Entry 5C8Y (X-ray diffraction, 2.59 A resolution); this record covers chains B and C of the 6 polymer chains in the assembly.

# Chain B
Protein: Tubulin beta
Organism: Sus barbatus
Amino-acid sequence (445 residues; each row starts with the number of its first residue):
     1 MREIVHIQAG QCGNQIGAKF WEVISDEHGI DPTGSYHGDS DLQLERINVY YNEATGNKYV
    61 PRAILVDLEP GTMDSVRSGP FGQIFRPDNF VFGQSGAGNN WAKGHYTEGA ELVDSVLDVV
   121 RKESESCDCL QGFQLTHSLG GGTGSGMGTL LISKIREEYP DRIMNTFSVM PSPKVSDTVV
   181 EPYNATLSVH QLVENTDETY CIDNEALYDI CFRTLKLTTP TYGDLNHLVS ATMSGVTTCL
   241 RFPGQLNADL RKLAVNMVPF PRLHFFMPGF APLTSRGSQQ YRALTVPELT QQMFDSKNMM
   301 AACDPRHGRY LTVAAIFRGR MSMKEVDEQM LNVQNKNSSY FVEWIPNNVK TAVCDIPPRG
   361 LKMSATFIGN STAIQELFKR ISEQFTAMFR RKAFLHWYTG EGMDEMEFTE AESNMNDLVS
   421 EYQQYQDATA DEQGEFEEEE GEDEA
Not modelled in the structure: 1, 429-445
Bound ions: Mg2+: Gln-11 (together with GDP)
Residues lining bound ligands:
  - GDP (guanosine-5'-diphosphate): Gly-10, Gln-11, Cys-12, Gln-15, Ile-16, Ala-97, Asn-99, Ser-138, Gly-140, Gly-141, Gly-142, Thr-143, Gly-144, Val-169, Pro-171, Val-175, Asp-177, Glu-181, Asn-204, Leu-207, Tyr-222, Leu-225, Asn-226
  - Plinabulin (PN6; (3Z,6Z)-3-benzylidene-6-[(5-tert-butyl-1H-imidazol-4-yl)methylidene]piperazine-2,5-dione): Tyr-50, Gln-134, Asn-165, Phe-167, Glu-198, Tyr-200, Val-236, Thr-237, Cys-239, Leu-240, Leu-250, Leu-253, Ala-254, Met-257, Ala-314, Ala-315, Ile-316, Lys-350, Thr-351, Ala-352, Ile-368

# Chain C
Protein: Tubulin alpha
Organism: Sus barbatus
Amino-acid sequence (450 residues; row label = number of the first residue in the row):
     1 MRECISIHVG QAGVQIGNAC WELYCLEHGI QPDGQMPSDK TIGGGDDSFN TFFSETGAGK
    61 HVPRAVFVDL EPTVIDEVRT GTYRQLFHPE QLITGKEDAA NNYARGHYTI GKEIIDLVLD
   121 RIRKLADQCT GLQGFLVFHS FGGGTGSGFT SLLMERLSVD YGKKSKLEFS IYPAPQVSTA
   181 VVEPYNSILT THTTLEHSDC AFMVDNEAIY DICRRNLDIE RPTYTNLNRL ISQIVSSITA
   241 SLRFDGALNV DLTEFQTNLV PYPRIHFPLA TYAPVISAEK AYHEQLSVAE ITNACFEPAN
   301 QMVKCDPRHG KYMACCLLYR GDVVPKDVNA AIATIKTKRS IQFVDWCPTG FKVGINYQPP
   361 TVVPGGDLAK VQRAVCMLSN TTAIAEAWAR LDHKFDLMYA KRAFVHWYVG EGMEEGEFSE
   421 AREDMAALEK DYEEVGVDSV EGEGEEEGEE
Not modelled in the structure: 441-450
Bound ions: Ca2+: Asp-39, Thr-41, Gly-44, Glu-55
Residues lining bound ligands: GTP (guanosine-5'-triphosphate): Gly-10, Gln-11, Ala-12, Gln-15, Ile-16, Asp-69, Asp-98, Ala-99, Ala-100, Asn-101, Ser-140, Gly-142, Gly-143, Gly-144, Thr-145, Gly-146, Ile-171, Val-177, Ser-178, Glu-183, Asn-206, Tyr-224, Leu-227, Asn-228, Ile-231

# How chain B and chain C interact
Pairs across the interface (35):
  Asn-99(B) / Glu-254(C)
  Asp-177(B) / Lys-352(C)  hydrogen bond (backbone-side chain)
  Thr-178(B) / Asn-258(C)
  Val-179(B) / Asn-258(C)  hydrogen bond (backbone-side chain)
  Val-179(B) / Pro-348(C)  hydrophobic
  Thr-219(B) / Lys-326(C)
  Thr-219(B) / Asn-329(C)
  Ala-387(B) / Trp-346(C)
  Met-388(B) / Trp-346(C)
  Arg-390(B) / Asp-345(C)  salt bridge
  Arg-390(B) / Ser-439(C)  hydrogen bond
  Arg-391(B) / Tyr-262(C)  hydrogen bond (backbone-side chain)
  Arg-391(B) / Asp-345(C)  salt bridge
  Arg-391(B) / Trp-346(C)
  Arg-391(B) / Glu-434(C)  hydrogen bond (side chain-backbone)
  Arg-391(B) / Val-435(C)
  Arg-391(B) / Val-437(C)  hydrogen bond (side chain-backbone)
  Arg-391(B) / Asp-438(C)
  Arg-391(B) / Ser-439(C)  hydrogen bond
  Lys-392(B) / Tyr-262(C)
  Ala-393(B) / Pro-261(C)
  Ala-393(B) / Tyr-262(C)
  Ala-393(B) / Trp-346(C)  hydrophobic
  Phe-394(B) / Thr-257(C)
  Phe-394(B) / Asn-258(C)
  Phe-394(B) / Val-260(C)
  Phe-394(B) / Pro-261(C)  hydrogen bond (backbone-backbone)
  Phe-394(B) / Trp-346(C)  hydrophobic
  His-396(B) / Val-260(C)  hydrogen bond (side chain-backbone)
  His-396(B) / Pro-261(C)
  His-396(B) / Tyr-262(C)
  His-396(B) / Pro-263(C)
  Trp-397(B) / Gln-256(C)
  Trp-397(B) / Thr-257(C)  hydrogen bond (side chain-backbone)
  Trp-397(B) / Val-260(C)  hydrogen bond (side chain-backbone)
Interface residues without a listed pair, chain B (19 interface residues in all): Gln-94, Ser-95, Gly-98, Val-180, Leu-395
Interface residues without a listed pair, chain C (22 interface residues in all): Met-1, Arg-2, Met-313

# Overview
19 residues of chain B face 22 of chain C across their interface; the contacts include 11 hydrogen bonds and 2
salt bridges. Polar pairs include Arg-390(B)/Asp-345(C), Arg-391(B)/Asp-345(C) and Asp-177(B)/Lys-352(C).
Chain B binds GDP and Plinabulin. Ligands of chain C: GTP.
Here chain B is Tubulin beta and chain C is Tubulin alpha, both from Sus barbatus. Entry 5C8Y (Crystal
structure of T2R-TTL-Plinabulin complex) was determined by X-ray diffraction (same publication as 5CA0, 5CA1
and 5CB4).
